7T4P - chains A and C of the 9 polymer chains in the assembly; structure by electron microscopy, 3.62 A resolution.

== Chain A ==
Protein: Particulate methane monooxygenase alpha subunit
Source organism: Methylococcus capsulatus str. Bath
Notes: EC 1.14.18.3
Reference sequence: G1UBD1 (PMOB_METCA); residue numbers follow UniProt; this construct covers 1-414
Chain sequence (414 residues; row label = number of the first residue in the row):
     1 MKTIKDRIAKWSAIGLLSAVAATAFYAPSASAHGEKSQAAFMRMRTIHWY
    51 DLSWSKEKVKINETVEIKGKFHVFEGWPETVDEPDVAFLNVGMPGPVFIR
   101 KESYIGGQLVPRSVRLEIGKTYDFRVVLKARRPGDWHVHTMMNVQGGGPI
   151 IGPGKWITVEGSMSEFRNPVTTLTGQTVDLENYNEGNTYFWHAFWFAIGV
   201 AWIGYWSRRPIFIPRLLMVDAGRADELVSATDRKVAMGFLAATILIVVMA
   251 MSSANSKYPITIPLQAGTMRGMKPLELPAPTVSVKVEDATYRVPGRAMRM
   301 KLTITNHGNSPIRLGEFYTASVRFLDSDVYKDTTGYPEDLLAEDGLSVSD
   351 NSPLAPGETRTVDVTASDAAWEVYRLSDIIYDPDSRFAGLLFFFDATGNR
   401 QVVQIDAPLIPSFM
Disordered / not traced: 1-32
Ion coordination: Cu ion site 1: H33, H137, H139; Cu ion site 2: H48, H72
Residues lining bound ligands: diundecyl phosphatidyl choline (PLC): I244, V248, M251, N255, T261
UniProt features mapped onto this chain:
  - binding site (Cu cation): H33, H48, H72, H137, H139
  - mutagenesis: H48 (H48N: Impairs activity of soluble pmoB construct), H137 (H137A: Abolishes activity of soluble pmoB construct; when associated with A-139), H139 (H139A: Abolishes activity of soluble pmoB construct; when associated with A-137)

== Chain C ==
Protein: Ammonia monooxygenase/methane monooxygenase, subunit C family protein
Source organism: Methylococcus capsulatus str. Bath
Notes: EC 1.14.13.25
Reference sequence: Q603F1 (Q603F1_METCA); residues 30-289 here correspond to UniProt positions 1-260 (UniProt number = residue number - 29)
Chain sequence (260 residues; numbered 30 to 289; the number before each row is that of its first residue):
    30 MAATTIGGAAAAEAPLLDKKWLTFALAIYTVFYLWVRWYEGVYGWSAGLD
    80 SFAPEFETYWMNFLYTEIVLEIVTASILWGYLWKTRDRNLAALTPREELR
   130 RNFTHLVWLVAYAWAIYWGASYFTEQDGTWHQTIVRDTDFTPSHIIEFYL
   180 SYPIYIITGFAAFIYAKTRLPFFAKGISLPYLVLVVGPFMILPNVGLNEW
   230 GHTFWFMEELFVAPLHYGFVIFGWLALAVMGTLTQTFYSFAQGGLGQSLC
   280 EAVDEGLIAK
Disordered / not traced: 30-44, 281-289
Ion coordination: Cu ion: N227, H245
Residues lining bound ligands:
  - 1,2-dihexanoyl-sn-glycero-3-phosphocholine (HXG): L63, R66, W67, W143, Y146, W147, Y151
  - 1,2-didecanoyl-sn-glycero-3-phosphocholine (P1O), molecule 1: W50, F53, A54, I57, Y58, T103, L107, Y110, L111, T114, R130, T133, V136, W137, A140, I183, I186, T187, Y194, R198
  - 1,2-didecanoyl-sn-glycero-3-phosphocholine (P1O), molecule 2: S105, W108, G109, W112, F189, F192, I193, K196, I206, L211, F218
  - 1,2-didecanoyl-sn-glycero-3-phosphocholine (P1O), molecule 3: L208, L211, V212, V215, M219, L254
  - diundecyl phosphatidyl choline (PLC), molecule 1: V60, F61, W64, W67, Y68, Y72, T87, Y88, N91, F92, T95, E96, L99, E100, T103, L179, I183, I186
  - diundecyl phosphatidyl choline (PLC), molecule 2: S80, F81, F85, E86, M90, L93, Y94, I97, V98, T167, D168, F169, Y178, L221, P222, G225
  - diundecyl phosphatidyl choline (PLC), molecule 3: I97, E100, I101, F169, Y178, P182, L221
  - diundecyl phosphatidyl choline (PLC), molecule 4: L226, W229, F233, W234, F235, M236, P243, G247
  - diundecyl phosphatidyl choline (PLC), molecule 5: F235, E237, L239, V241, A242, Y246, W253
What the authors report for this chain:
  - Cu ion coordination: N227, H245

== Chain A / chain C interface ==
Pairs across the interface (32):
  H33(A) - L78(C)
  H33(A) - D79(C)
  H33(A) - D166(C)
  G34(A) - V164(C)
  G34(A) - D166(C)
  K36(A) - D79(C)  salt bridge
  K36(A) - F81(C)
  S37(A) - S80(C)
  S37(A) - F81(C)
  S37(A) - D166(C)  hydrogen bond (side chain-backbone)
  T80(A) - M236(C)
  M93(A) - T162(C)
  P94(A) - W74(C)
  P94(A) - L78(C)  hydrophobic
  G95(A) - T162(C)
  M141(A) - V164(C)  hydrophobic
  Q145(A) - E237(C)
  G146(A) - M236(C)
  G147(A) - M236(C)
  G148(A) - M236(C)  hydrogen bond (backbone-backbone)
  P149(A) - V164(C)  hydrophobic
  I151(A) - V164(C)  hydrophobic
  F212(A) - F266(C)  hydrophobic
  I213(A) - L278(C)  hydrophobic
  P214(A) - L278(C)
  L216(A) - F266(C)  hydrophobic
  L217(A) - L274(C)  hydrophobic
  L217(A) - L278(C)  hydrophobic
  L217(A) - C279(C)  hydrophobic
  M218(A) - C279(C)  hydrophobic
  D220(A) - Y267(C)  hydrogen bond
  R375(A) - F81(C)
Interface residues without a listed pair, chain C (18 interface residues in all): R165, T263, F269

== Overview ==
23 residues of chain A and 18 residues of chain C are in contact; the contacts include 3 hydrogen bonds and 1
salt bridge. Polar pairs include K36(A)-D79(C), S37(A)-D166(C) and D220(A)-Y267(C). Bound to chain A:
diundecyl phosphatidyl choline. The paper reports Cu ion coordination by N227(C) and H245(C).
Here chain A is Particulate methane monooxygenase alpha subunit and chain C is Ammonia monooxygenase/methane
monooxygenase, subunit C family protein, both from Methylococcus capsulatus str. Bath. Entry 7T4P (CryoEM
structure of Methylococcus capsulatus (Bath) pMMO treated with potassium cyanide and copper in a native ...)
was determined by electron microscopy together with 7S4H, 7S4I, 7S4J, 7S4K, 7S4L, 7S4M and 7T4O from the same
study.
